Entry 8Q29 (X-ray diffraction, 1.50 A resolution); this record covers chains A and B.

Chain A (and B):
Molecule: Gluconolactonase domain protein
Source organism: Teredinibacter turnerae
Notes: chain B of this document is another copy of the same molecule, construct and numbering; everything in this record applies to it too
Reference sequence: C5BSV8 (C5BSV8_TERTT); residues 1-240 here correspond to UniProt positions 124-363 (UniProt number = residue number + 123)
Chain sequence (248 residues; numbered 1 to 248; the number before each row is that of its first residue):
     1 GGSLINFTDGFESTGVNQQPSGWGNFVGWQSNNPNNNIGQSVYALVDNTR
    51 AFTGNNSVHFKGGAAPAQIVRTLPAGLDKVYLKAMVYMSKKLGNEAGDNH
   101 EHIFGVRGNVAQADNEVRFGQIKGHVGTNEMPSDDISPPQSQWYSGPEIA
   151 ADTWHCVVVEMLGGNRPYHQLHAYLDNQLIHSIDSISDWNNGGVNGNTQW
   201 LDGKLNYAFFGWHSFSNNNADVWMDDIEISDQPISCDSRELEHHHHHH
Disordered / not traced: 1-2, 245-248 (chain B: 1-2, 244-248)
Construct notes: expression tag (241-248)
Disulfides: Cys156-Cys236
Ion coordination: Ca2+: Gly10, Glu12, Thr53, Asn56, Asp225; Mg2+ site 1: Trp154, Glu242; Mg2+ site 2 near Glu228 (its only coordinating residue here)

Chain A / chain B interface:
Pairs across the interface (9; chain A residue first):
  Trp29(A) - Trp29(B)
  Asn99(A) - Asn217(B)
  Ala111(A) - Gln30(B)
  Gln112(A) - Gly28(B)  hydrogen bond (side chain-backbone)
  Gln112(A) - Gln30(B)
  Gln112(A) - Asn33(B)
  Phe215(A) - Asn217(B)  hydrogen bond (backbone-side chain)
  Asn217(A) - Asn99(B)
  Asn217(A) - Phe215(B)  hydrogen bond (side chain-backbone)
Other interface residues (no listed pair), chain B (8 interface residues in all): Val27

Summary:
The interface between chain A and chain B involves 6 residues on one side and 8 on the other; the contacts
include 3 hydrogen bonds. Polar contacts include Gln112(A)-Gly28(B) and Phe215(A)-Asn217(B). Gly10(A),
Glu12(A), Thr53(A), Asn56(A) and Asp225(A) coordinate Ca2+.
Chain A and chain B are both Gluconolactonase domain protein (Teredinibacter turnerae); the structure, TtX122A
- A domain of unknown function from the Teredinibacter turnerae protein TERTU_3803, was determined by X-ray
diffraction together with 8Q1V, 8Q1W, 8Q28 and 8Q2A from the same study.
